Entry 1ZQA (X-ray diffraction, 3.20 A resolution); this record covers chains P and A of the 3 polymer chains in the assembly.

[Chain P]
Molecule: 7-nt DNA strand
Sequence (7 nucleotides; row label = number of the first residue in the row):
     1 TCTAATG
Ion coordination: K+: DT6 (shared with Thr101(A), Val103(A), Ile106(A) of chain A)

[Chain A]
Protein: Protein (DNA polymerase beta (e.c.2.7.7.7))
Source organism: Homo sapiens
UniProtKB: P06746 (DPOB_HUMAN); residues 2-335 here correspond to UniProt positions 1-334 (UniProt number = residue number - 1)
Chain sequence (335 residues; numbered 1 to 335; the number before each row is that of its first residue):
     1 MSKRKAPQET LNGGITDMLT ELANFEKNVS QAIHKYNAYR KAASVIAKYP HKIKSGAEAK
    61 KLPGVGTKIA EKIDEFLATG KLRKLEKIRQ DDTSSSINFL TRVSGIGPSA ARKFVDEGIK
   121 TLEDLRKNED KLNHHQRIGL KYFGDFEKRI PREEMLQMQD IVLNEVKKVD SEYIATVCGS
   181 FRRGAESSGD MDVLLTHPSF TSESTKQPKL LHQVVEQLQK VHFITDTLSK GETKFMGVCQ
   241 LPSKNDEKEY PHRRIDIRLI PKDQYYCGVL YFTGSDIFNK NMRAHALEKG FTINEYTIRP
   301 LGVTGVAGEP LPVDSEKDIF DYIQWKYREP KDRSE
Unresolved in the structure: 1-8
Ion coordination: K+ site 1: Lys60, Leu62, Val65; K+ site 2: Thr101, Val103, Ile106 (shared with DT6(P) of chain P)
UniProt features mapped onto this chain:
  - binding site (K(+)): Lys61
  - binding site (Na(+)): Lys61

[How chain P and chain A interact]
Pairs across the interface - 15 pairs, chain P then chain A:
  DA4(P) - Ser109(A)  sugar contact
  DA5(P) - Gly105(A)  phosphate contact
  DA5(P) - Ile106(A)  phosphate contact
  DA5(P) - Gly107(A)  hydrogen bond to the phosphate
  DA5(P) - Pro108(A)  phosphate contact
  DA5(P) - Ser109(A)  hydrogen bond to the phosphate
  DA5(P) - Ala110(A)  hydrogen bond to the phosphate
  DT6(P) - Val103(A)  phosphate contact
  DT6(P) - Ser104(A)  phosphate contact
  DT6(P) - Gly105(A)  hydrogen bond to the phosphate
  DT6(P) - Ile106(A)  hydrogen bond to the phosphate
  DT6(P) - Lys234(A)  hydrogen bond to the base
  DG7(P) - Arg254(A)  salt bridge to the phosphate
  DG7(P) - Asp256(A)  sugar contact
  DG7(P) - Arg258(A)  phosphate contact
Interface residues without a listed pair, chain A (15 interface residues in all): Asp190, Asp192, Met236

[Overview]
4 residues of chain P and 15 residues of chain A are in contact; the contacts include 6 hydrogen bonds and 1
salt bridge. Polar contacts include DT6(P)-Lys234(A), DA5(P)-Gly107(A) and DA5(P)-Ser109(A). From UniProt:
K+-binding residue Lys61(A) and Na+-binding residue Lys61(A) on chain A.
Here chain P is a 7-nt DNA strand and chain A is Protein (DNA polymerase beta (e.c.2.7.7.7)) (Homo sapiens).
Entry 1ZQA (DNA polymerase beta (pol B) (e.c.2.7.7.7) complexed with seven base pairs of DNA; soaked in the
...) was determined by X-ray diffraction, deposited together with 1ZQB, 1ZQC, 1ZQD, 1ZQE, 1ZQG, 1ZQH and 28
further entries.
